4ELC - chain A; structure by X-ray diffraction, 1.80 A resolution.

== Chain A ==
Molecule: Botulinum neurotoxin A light chain
Source organism: Clostridium botulinum
Notes: EC 3.4.24.69
Reference sequence: P10845 (BXA1_CLOBO); residue numbers follow UniProt; this construct covers 1-425
Sequence (445 residues; row label = number of the first residue in the row; numbers below 1 keep their minus sign (Met-19 is residue -19)):
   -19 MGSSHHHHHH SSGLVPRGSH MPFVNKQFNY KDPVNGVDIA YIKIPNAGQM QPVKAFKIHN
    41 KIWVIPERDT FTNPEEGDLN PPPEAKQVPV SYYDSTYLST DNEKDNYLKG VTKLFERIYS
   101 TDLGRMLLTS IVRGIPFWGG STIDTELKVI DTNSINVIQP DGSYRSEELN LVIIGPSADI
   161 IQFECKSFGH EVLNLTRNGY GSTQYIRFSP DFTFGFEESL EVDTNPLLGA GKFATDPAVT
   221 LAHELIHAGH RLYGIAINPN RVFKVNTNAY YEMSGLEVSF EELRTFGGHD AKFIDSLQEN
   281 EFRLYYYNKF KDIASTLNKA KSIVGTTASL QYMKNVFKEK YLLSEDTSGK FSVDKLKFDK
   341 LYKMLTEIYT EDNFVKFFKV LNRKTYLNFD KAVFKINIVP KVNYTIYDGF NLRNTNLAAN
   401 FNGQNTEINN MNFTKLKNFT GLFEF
Disordered / not traced: -19 to -8
Differences from the reference sequence: expression tag (-19 to 0); variant Ala27 (Val in P10845); engineered mutation Ser134 (Cys in P10845)
Modified residues: Cys165 (3-[(2-aminoethyl)disulfanyl]-l-alanine; 0QL)
Bound ions: Zn2+: His223, His227, Glu262 (together with (2S)-2-hydroxybutanedioic acid); lithium ion site 1 near Asp388 (its only coordinating residue here); lithium ion site 2: Asn410, Phe413
Residues lining bound ligands: (2S)-2-hydroxybutanedioic acid (LMR): Phe163, Cys165, His223, Glu224, His227, Glu262, Arg363, Tyr366
From the paper describing this entry:
  - binding site for (2S)-2-hydroxybutanedioic acid: Glu224, Tyr366
  - mutagenesis - C134S/C165S: decreased catalytic activity

== In short ==
Chain A binds (2S)-2-hydroxybutanedioic acid. The Zn2+ site is built by His223, His227 and Glu262. Asn410 and
Phe413 coordinate lithium ion site 2. The paper reports a binding site for (2S)-2-hydroxybutanedioic acid at
Glu224 and Tyr366; C134S/C165S reduce catalytic activity.
Chain A is Botulinum neurotoxin A light chain (Clostridium botulinum); the structure, Crystal structure of the
catalytic domain of botulinum neurotoxin BoNT/A C134 mutant with MTSEA modified Cys-165, was determined by
X-ray diffraction together with 4EJ5 and 4EL4 from the same study.
